PDB entry 2YG7 | X-ray diffraction, 2.75 A resolution | chain A

# Chain A
Name: Putrescine oxidase
Organism: Rhodococcus erythropolis
Notes: EC 1.4.3.10
UniProtKB: B0F9F6 (B0F9F6_RHOER); residues 1-453 here = UniProt positions 1-453
Chain sequence (453 residues; each row starts with the number of its first residue):
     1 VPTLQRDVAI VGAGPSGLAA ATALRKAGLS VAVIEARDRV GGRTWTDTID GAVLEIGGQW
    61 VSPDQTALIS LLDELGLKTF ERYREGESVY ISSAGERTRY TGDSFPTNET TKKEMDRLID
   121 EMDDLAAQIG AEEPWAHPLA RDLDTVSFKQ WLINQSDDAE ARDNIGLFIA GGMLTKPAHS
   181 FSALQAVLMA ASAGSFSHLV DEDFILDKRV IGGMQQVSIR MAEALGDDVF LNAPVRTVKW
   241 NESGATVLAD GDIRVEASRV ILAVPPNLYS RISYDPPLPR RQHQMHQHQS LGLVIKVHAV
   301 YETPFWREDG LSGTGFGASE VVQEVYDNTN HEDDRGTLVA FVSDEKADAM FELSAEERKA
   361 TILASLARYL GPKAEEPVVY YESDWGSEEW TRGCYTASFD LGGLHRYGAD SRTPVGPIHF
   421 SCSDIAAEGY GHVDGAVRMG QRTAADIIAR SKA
Not modelled in the structure: 1, 452-453
Differences from the reference sequence: engineered mutation Cys-394 (Ala in B0F9F6), Thr-396 (Ala in B0F9F6), Gly-431 (Gln in B0F9F6)
Small-molecule neighbours: FAD (flavin-adenine dinucleotide): Val-11, Gly-12, Ala-13, Gly-14, Pro-15, Ser-16, Gly-17, Ile-34, Glu-35, Ala-36, Arg-37, Gly-41, Gly-42, Arg-43, Thr-44, Ile-56, Gly-57, Gly-58, Gln-59, Trp-60, Ala-233, Pro-234, Val-235, Ala-263, Val-264, Pro-265, Leu-268, Ile-272, Lys-296, Trp-385, Trp-390, Gly-393, Cys-394, Tyr-395, Thr-396, Cys-422, Ser-423, Asp-424, Gly-431, His-432, Val-433, Asp-434, Ala-436

# In short
Bound to chain A: flavin-adenine dinucleotide.
Chain A is Putrescine oxidase (Rhodococcus erythropolis); the structure, Structure-based redesign of cofactor
binding in Putrescine Oxidase: A394C-A396T-Q431G Triple mutant, was determined by X-ray diffraction together
with 2YG3, 2YG4, 2YG5 and 2YG6 from the same study.
